6VMG - chains a and J of the 26 polymer chains in the assembly; structure by electron microscopy, 6.46 A resolution (low resolution: residue-level contacts below are approximate; hydrogen-bond / salt-bridge calls are withheld).

== Chain a ==
Protein: ATP synthase subunit a, chloroplastic
Organism: Spinacia oleracea
UniProt: P06451 (ATPI_SPIOL); residues 1-247 here = UniProt positions 1-247
Chain sequence (247 residues; each row starts with the number of its first residue):
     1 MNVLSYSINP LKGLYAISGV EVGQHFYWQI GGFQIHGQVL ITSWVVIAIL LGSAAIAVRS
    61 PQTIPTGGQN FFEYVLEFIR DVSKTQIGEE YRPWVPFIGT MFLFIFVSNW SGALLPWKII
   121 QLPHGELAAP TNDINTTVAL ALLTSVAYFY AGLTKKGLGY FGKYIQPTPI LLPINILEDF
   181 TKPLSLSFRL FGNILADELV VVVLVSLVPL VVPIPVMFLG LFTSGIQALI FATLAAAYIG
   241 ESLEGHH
Unresolved in the structure: 1-22, 245-247

== Chain J ==
Protein: ATP synthase subunit b', chloroplastic
Organism: Spinacia oleracea
UniProt: P31853 (ATPX_SPIOL); numbering as in UniProt (aligned over 1-222)
Chain sequence (222 residues; row label = number of the first residue in the row):
     1 MANMLVASSS KTLPTTTTTT ITPKPKFPLL KTPLLKLSPP QLPPLKHLNL SVLKSAAITA
    61 TPLTLSFLLP YPSLAEEIEK ASLFDFNLTL PIIMAEFLFL MFALDKIYYT PLGDFMDKRD
   121 ASIKEQLSGV KDTSSEVKQL EEQANAVMRA ARAEISAALN KMKKETQLEV EAKLAEGRKK
   181 IEVELQEALG SLEQQKEDTI KSLDSQISAL SDDIVKKVLP VS
Unresolved in the structure: 1-89, 221-222

== Chain a / chain J interface ==
Contacting residue pairs (16; chain a residue first):
  Gln34(a) with Leu90(J)
  Ile35(a) with Leu90(J)
  His36(a) with Leu90(J)
  Val39(a) with Ile93(J)
  Leu40(a) with Ile93(J)
  Ser43(a) with Glu96(J); Phe97(J)
  Ile47(a) with Leu100(J)
  Leu50(a) with Leu104(J)
  Leu51(a) with Leu104(J)
  Ala54(a) with Tyr108(J)
  Ala55(a) with Tyr108(J)
  Val58(a) with Leu112(J)
  Pro61(a) with Phe115(J)
  Gln62(a) with Arg119(J)
  Thr63(a) with Arg119(J)
Interface residues without a listed pair, chain a (19 interface residues in all): Glu73, Thr100, Asn135, Ala139
Interface residues without a listed pair, chain J (17 interface residues in all): Ile92, Met94, Met101, Asp105, Pro111, Met116, Asp120

== Overview ==
Chain a and chain J form an interface of 19 and 17 residues respectively.
Chain a is ATP synthase subunit a, chloroplastic and chain J is ATP synthase subunit b', chloroplastic, both
from Spinacia oleracea; the structure, Chloroplast ATP synthase (O3, CF1FO), was determined by electron
microscopy, deposited together with 6VM1, 6VM4, 6VMB, 6VMD, 6VOF, 6VOG and 8 further entries.
